Entry 7DX7 (electron microscopy, 3.40 A resolution); this record covers chains A and B of the 4 polymer chains in the assembly.

== Chain A (and B) ==
Molecule: Spike glycoprotein
Source organism: Severe acute respiratory syndrome coronavirus 2
Notes: chain B of this document is another copy of the same molecule, construct and numbering; everything in this record applies to it too
Reference sequence: P0DTC2 (SPIKE_SARS2); numbering as in UniProt (aligned over 1-1273)
Amino-acid sequence (1283 residues; row label = number of the first residue in the row):
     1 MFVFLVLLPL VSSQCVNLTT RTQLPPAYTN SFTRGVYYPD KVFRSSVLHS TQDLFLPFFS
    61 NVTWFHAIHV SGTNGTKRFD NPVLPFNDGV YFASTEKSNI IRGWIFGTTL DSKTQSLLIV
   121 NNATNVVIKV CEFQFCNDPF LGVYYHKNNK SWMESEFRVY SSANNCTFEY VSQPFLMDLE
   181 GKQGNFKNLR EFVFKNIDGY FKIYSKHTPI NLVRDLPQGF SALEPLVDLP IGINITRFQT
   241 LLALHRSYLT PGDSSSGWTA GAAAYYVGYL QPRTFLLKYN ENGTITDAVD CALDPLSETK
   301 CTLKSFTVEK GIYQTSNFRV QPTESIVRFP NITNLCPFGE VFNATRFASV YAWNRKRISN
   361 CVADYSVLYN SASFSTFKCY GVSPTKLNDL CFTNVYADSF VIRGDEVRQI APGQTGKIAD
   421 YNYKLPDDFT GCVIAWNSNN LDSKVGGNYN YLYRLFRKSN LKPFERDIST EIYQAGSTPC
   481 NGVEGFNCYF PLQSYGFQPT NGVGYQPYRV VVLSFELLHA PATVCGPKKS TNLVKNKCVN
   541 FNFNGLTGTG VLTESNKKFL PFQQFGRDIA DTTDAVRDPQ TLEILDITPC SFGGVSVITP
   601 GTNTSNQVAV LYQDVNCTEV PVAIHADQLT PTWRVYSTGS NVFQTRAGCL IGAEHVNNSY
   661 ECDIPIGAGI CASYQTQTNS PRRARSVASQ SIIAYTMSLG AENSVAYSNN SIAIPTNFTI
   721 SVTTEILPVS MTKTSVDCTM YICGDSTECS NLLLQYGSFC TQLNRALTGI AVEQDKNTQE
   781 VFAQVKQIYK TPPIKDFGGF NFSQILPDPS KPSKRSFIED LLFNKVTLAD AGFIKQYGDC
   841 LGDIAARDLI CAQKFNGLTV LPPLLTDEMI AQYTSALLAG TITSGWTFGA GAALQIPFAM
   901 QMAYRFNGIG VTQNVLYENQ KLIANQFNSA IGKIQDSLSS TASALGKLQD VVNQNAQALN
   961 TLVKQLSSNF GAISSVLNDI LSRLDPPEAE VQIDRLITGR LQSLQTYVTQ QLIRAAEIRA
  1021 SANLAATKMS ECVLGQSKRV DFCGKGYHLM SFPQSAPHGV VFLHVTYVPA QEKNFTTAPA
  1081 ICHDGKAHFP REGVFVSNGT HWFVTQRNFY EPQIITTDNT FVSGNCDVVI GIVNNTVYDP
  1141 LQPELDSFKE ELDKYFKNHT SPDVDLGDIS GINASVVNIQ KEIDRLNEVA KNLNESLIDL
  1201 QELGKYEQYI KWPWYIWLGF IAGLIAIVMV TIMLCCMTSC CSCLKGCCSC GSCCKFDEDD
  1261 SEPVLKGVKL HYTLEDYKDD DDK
Disordered / not traced: 1-26, 68-80, 144-152, 173-186, 248-263, 622-639, 677-689, 827-853, 941-943, 1147-1283 (chain B: 1-26, 68-80, 144-152, 173-186, 248-263, 456-490, 622-639, 677-689, 827-853, 940-943, 1147-1283)
Construct notes: engineered mutation P986 (Lys in P0DTC2), P987 (Val in P0DTC2); expression tag (1274-1283)
Cystine bridges: C131-C166, C291-C301, C336-C361, C379-C432, C391-C525, C480-C488, C538-C590, C617-C649, C662-C671, C738-C760, C743-C749, C1032-C1043, C1082-C1126
Covalently attached groups: N-acetylglucosamine (NAG) linked to N61, N122, N165, N234, N282, N331, N343, N603, N616, N657, N709, N717, N801, N1074, N1098, N1134
Curated features (UniProtKB/Swiss-Prot):
  - region: N280 to C301 (Putative superantigen), R403 to D405 (Integrin-binding motif), N448 to F456 (Immunodominant HLA epitope recognized by the CD8+), P681 to A684 (Putative superantigen), S816 to Y837 (Fusion peptide 1), K835 to F855 (Fusion peptide 2), D1163 to E1202 (Heptad repeat 2)
  - motif: M1237 to C1241 (Binding to host endocytosis trafficking protein SNX27), D1257 to E1262 (Diacidic ER export motif (host COPII)), S1261 to G1267 (Binding to host plasma membrane localising/FERM domain proteins), K1269 to T1273 (KxHxx, ER retrieval signal (COPI))
  - site (Cleavage): R685, S686, R815, S816
  - lipidation (S-palmitoyl cysteine): C1235, C1236, C1240, C1241, C1243, C1247, C1248, C1250, C1253, C1254
  - glycosylation: N17 (N-linked (GlcNAc...) (complex) asparagine), N61 (N-linked (GlcNAc...) (hybrid) asparagine), N74 (N-linked (GlcNAc...) (complex) asparagine), N122 (N-linked (GlcNAc...) (hybrid) asparagine), N149 (N-linked (GlcNAc...) (complex) asparagine), N165 (N-linked (GlcNAc...) (complex) asparagine), N234 (N-linked (GlcNAc...) (high mannose) asparagine), N282 (N-linked (GlcNAc...) (complex) asparagine), T323 (O-linked (GalNAc) threonine), S325 (O-linked (HexNAc...) serine), N331 (N-linked (GlcNAc...) (complex) asparagine), N343 (N-linked (GlcNAc...) (complex) asparagine), N603 (N-linked (GlcNAc...) (hybrid) asparagine), N616 (N-linked (GlcNAc...) (complex) asparagine), N657 (N-linked (GlcNAc...) (complex) asparagine), T676 (O-linked (GlcNAc...) threonine), T678 (O-linked (GlcNAc...) threonine), N709 (N-linked (GlcNAc...) (high mannose) asparagine), N717 (N-linked (GlcNAc...) (hybrid) asparagine), N801 (N-linked (GlcNAc...) (hybrid) asparagine) and 6 more in UniProt
Reported in the primary citation:
  - mutagenesis - D614G: decreased stability

== Chain A / chain B interface ==
Pairs across the interface (121; chain A residue first):
  R319(A) with M740(B)
  P521(A) with D198(B); G199(B); Y200(B); P230(B); I231(B)
  K558(A) with F43(B); N282(B)
  F559(A) with F43(B), hydrophobic
  L560(A) with F43(B); G283(B)
  F562(A) with Y38(B), hydrophobic; K41(B); E224(B); P225(B), hydrophobic
  Q563(A) with V42(B), hydrogen bond (side chain-backbone); F43(B); G283(B)
  Q564(A) with K41(B); V42(B)
  F565(A) with V42(B), hydrogen bond (backbone-backbone); F43(B), hydrogen bond (backbone-backbone)
  G566(A) with F43(B)
  R567(A) with V42(B); R44(B)
  T572(A) with F855(B)
  F592(A) with M740(B), hydrophobic; K854(B); F855(B)
  Q613(A) with L861(B)
  D614(A) with K854(B), salt bridge
  P665(A) with L864(B), hydrophobic
  A668(A) with P863(B), hydrogen bond (backbone-backbone); L864(B); T866(B)
  G669(A) with L864(B), hydrogen bond (backbone-backbone); M869(B)
  M697(A) with L865(B), hydrophobic
  L699(A) with I788(B), hydrophobic; M869(B); Q872(B); Y873(B), hydrogen bond (backbone-side chain)
  G700(A) with K786(B)
  A701(A) with K786(B); Q787(B); I788(B)
  E702(A) with Q787(B); I788(B); K790(B)
  N703(A) with Q787(B), hydrogen bond (backbone-side chain); I788(B); Y789(B); A893(B)
  V705(A) with T883(B); S884(B); Q895(B)
  A706(A) with Q895(B)
  Y707(A) with P792(B), hydrophobic; D796(B), hydrogen bond (side chain-backbone); F797(B); T883(B); I896(B); P897(B), hydrophobic; F898(B), hydrogen bond (side chain-backbone)
  N709(A) with D796(B), hydrogen bond
  S711(A) with Q895(B), hydrogen bond; I896(B); P897(B)
  I712(A) with Q895(B)
  A713(A) with L894(B); Q895(B), hydrogen bond (backbone-backbone)
  Q957(A) with R765(B)
  T961(A) with S758(B); Q762(B); R765(B)
  Q965(A) with Y756(B); G757(B); S758(B), hydrogen bond (side chain-backbone); F759(B)
  S968(A) with Q755(B); G757(B)
  N969(A) with Q755(B)
  F970(A) with Q755(B), hydrogen bond (backbone-backbone); Y756(B)
  P987(A) with D427(B)
  Q1002(A) with F759(B)
  T1006(A) with Q762(B); Q1005(B), hydrogen bond
  Q1010(A) with L1012(B)
  E1017(A) with R1019(B)
  R1039(A) with E1031(B), salt bridge; R1039(B)
  V1040(A) with S1030(B); E1031(B)
  D1041(A) with G889(B); S1030(B)
  K1045(A) with G889(B), hydrogen bond (side chain-backbone)
  G1046(A) with A890(B)
  Y1047(A) with A890(B)
  V1068(A) with A890(B)
  E1072(A) with L894(B)
  N1074(A) with Q895(B)
  P1079(A) with Y917(B)
  F1089(A) with Q913(B); N914(B); Y917(B), hydrophobic
  P1090(A) with Q913(B)
  V1094(A) with M900(B), hydrophobic; Y904(B)
  R1107(A) with Y904(B), hydrogen bond; N907(B); Q913(B)
  F1121(A) with N914(B)
  S1123(A) with N914(B); E918(B), hydrogen bond
  I1130(A) with Q920(B)
  L1141(A) with L1141(B), hydrophobic; E1144(B)
  Q1142(A) with E1144(B)
  L1145(A) with E1144(B); L1145(B), hydrophobic
Also at the interface, not in a pair above, chain A (87 interface residues in all): N317, R357, N360, A520, A522, I569, A570, R646, A647, G667, I670, T696, S708, N710, P715, G971, G999, S1003, T1009, I1013, P1069, T1077, A1078, V1128, V1129
Also at the interface, not in a pair above, chain B (93 interface residues in all): D40, V47, C166, T167, F168, G232, T284, D737, A766, I794, G857, L858, T859, P862, I882, W886, A892, N960, V963, L1001, T1009, I1013, T1027, L1034, G1035

== In short ==
The interface between chain A and chain B involves 87 residues on one side and 93 on the other, with 18
hydrogen bonds and 2 salt bridges. Among the polar pairs are D614(A)-K854(B), R1039(A)-E1031(B) and
Q563(A)-V42(B). The paper reports that D614G of chain A reduces stability.
Both chains are Spike glycoprotein (Severe acute respiratory syndrome coronavirus 2). Entry 7DX7
(Trypsin-digested S protein of SARS-CoV-2 bound with PD of ACE2 in the conformation 1 (1 up ...) was
determined by electron microscopy (same publication as 7DWX, 7DX5, 7DX6, 7DX8 and 7DX9).
